7V3H - chains A and F of the 12 polymer chains in the assembly; structure by electron microscopy, 3.60 A resolution.

# Chain A
Name: Envelope protein E
Organism: Dengue virus type 2 (strain Thailand/NGS-C/1944)
UniProt: P14340 (POLG_DEN2N); residues 1-495 here correspond to UniProt positions 281-775 (UniProt number = residue number + 280)
Amino-acid sequence (495 residues; numbered 1 to 495; the number before each row is that of its first residue):
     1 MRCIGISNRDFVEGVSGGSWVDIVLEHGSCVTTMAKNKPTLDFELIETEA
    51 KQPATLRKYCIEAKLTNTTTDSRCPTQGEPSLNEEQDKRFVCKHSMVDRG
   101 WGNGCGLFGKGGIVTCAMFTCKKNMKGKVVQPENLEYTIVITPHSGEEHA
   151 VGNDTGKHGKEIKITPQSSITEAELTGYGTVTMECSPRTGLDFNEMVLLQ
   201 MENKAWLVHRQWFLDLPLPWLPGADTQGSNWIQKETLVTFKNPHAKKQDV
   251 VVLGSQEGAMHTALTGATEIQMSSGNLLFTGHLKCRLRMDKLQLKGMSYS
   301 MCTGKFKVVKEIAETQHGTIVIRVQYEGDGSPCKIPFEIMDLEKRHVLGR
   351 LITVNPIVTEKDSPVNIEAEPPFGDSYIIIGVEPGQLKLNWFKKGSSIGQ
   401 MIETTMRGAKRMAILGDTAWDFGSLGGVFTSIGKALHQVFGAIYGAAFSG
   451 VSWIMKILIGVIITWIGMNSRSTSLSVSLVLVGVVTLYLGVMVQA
Glycans and other covalent adducts: N-acetylglucosamine (NAG) linked to Asn67
Curated features (UniProtKB/Swiss-Prot):
  - region: Asp98 to Gly111 (Fusion peptide)
  - site: Ala495 (Cleavage)
  - glycosylation (N-linked (GlcNAc...) asparagine): Asn67, Asn153

# Chain F
Name: Small envelope protein M
Organism: Dengue virus type 2 (strain Thailand/NGS-C/1944)
UniProt: P14340 (POLG_DEN2N); residues 1-72 here correspond to UniProt positions 206-277 (UniProt number = residue number + 205)
Amino-acid sequence (72 residues; each row starts with the number of its first residue):
     1 SVALVPHVGMGLETRTETWMSSEGAWKHAQRIETWILRHPGFTIMAAILA
    51 YTIGTTHFQRALIFILLTAVAP

# How chain A and chain F interact
Residue-residue contacts - 30 pairs, chain A then chain F:
  Lys93(A) with Ser22(F)
  Gln211(A) with Arg38(F)
  Val238(A) with Glu23(F)
  Thr239(A) with Trp19(F); Glu23(F), hydrogen bond
  Phe240(A) with Glu23(F)
  Lys241(A) with Trp19(F)
  Asn242(A) with Glu17(F), hydrogen bond (backbone-side chain)
  Pro243(A) with Thr16(F); Glu17(F), hydrogen bond (backbone-backbone)
  His244(A) with Thr16(F)
  Val251(A) with Trp19(F), hydrophobic
  Leu253(A) with Trp19(F), hydrophobic; Met20(F), hydrophobic
  Thr262(A) with Ser1(F)
  Ala446(A) with Gly41(F)
  Phe448(A) with Met45(F), hydrophobic
  Ser449(A) with Trp35(F); His39(F), hydrogen bond
  Gly450(A) with Trp35(F); His39(F); Pro72(F)
  Val451(A) with Phe42(F), hydrophobic
  Met455(A) with Val70(F), hydrophobic
  Ile459(A) with Phe42(F), hydrophobic; Leu49(F), hydrophobic
  Ile462(A) with Leu49(F), hydrophobic
  Ile466(A) with Leu49(F), hydrophobic; Thr52(F); Ile53(F), hydrophobic
Other interface residues (no listed pair), chain A (26 interface residues in all): Trp212, Asp215, Ala447, Leu458, Ile463
Other interface residues (no listed pair), chain F (20 interface residues in all): Thr34, Leu67

# In short
The interface between chain A and chain F involves 26 residues on one side and 20 on the other; the contacts
include 4 hydrogen bonds. Among the polar pairs are Thr239(A)-Glu23(F), Asn242(A)-Glu17(F) and
Ser449(A)-His39(F).
Chain A is Envelope protein E and chain F is Small envelope protein M, both from Dengue virus type 2 (strain
Thailand/NGS-C/1944); the structure, DENV2_NGC_Fab_C10 28degrees (3Fab:3E), was determined by electron
microscopy together with 7V3F, 7V3G, 7V3I and 7V3J from the same study.
